PDB entry 5ICY | X-ray diffraction, 2.50 A resolution | chains B and E of the 3 polymer chains in the assembly

Chain B:
Protein: Cetuximab Fab heavy chain
Source organism: Mus MUSCULUS, homo sapiens
Notes: antibody fragment or engineered binder
Amino-acid sequence (221 residues; each row starts with the number of its first residue):
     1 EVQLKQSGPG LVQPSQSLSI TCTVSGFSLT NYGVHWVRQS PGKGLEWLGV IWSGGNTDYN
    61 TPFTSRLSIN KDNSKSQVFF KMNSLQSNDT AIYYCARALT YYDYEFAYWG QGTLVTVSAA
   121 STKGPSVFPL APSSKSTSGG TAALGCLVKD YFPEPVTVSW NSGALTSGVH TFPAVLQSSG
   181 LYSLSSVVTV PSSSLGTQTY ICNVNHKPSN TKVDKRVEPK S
Not modelled in the structure: 221
Modified / non-standard residues: E1 (pyroglutamic acid; PCA)
Disulfides: C22-C95, C146-C202

Chain E:
Protein: Meditope
Amino-acid sequence (12 residues; numbered 1 to 12; the number before each row is that of its first residue):
     1 SQFDLSTRRL KS
Not modelled in the structure: 12

Chain B / chain E interface:
Contacting residue pairs (16; chain B residue first):
  Q39(B) with F3(E); L5(E)
  S40(B) with F3(E)
  P41(B) with Q2(E), hydrogen bond (backbone-side chain); F3(E); L5(E), hydrophobic
  T90(B) with L5(E)
  A91(B) with L5(E), hydrophobic
  I92(B) with L5(E); R8(E)
  Y94(B) with R8(E)
  Q111(B) with R8(E), hydrogen bond (backbone-side chain)
  G112(B) with R8(E)
  L114(B) with L5(E), hydrophobic
  E154(B) with S6(E), hydrogen bond
  P173(B) with T7(E)

Summary:
Chain B and chain E form an interface of 12 and 6 residues respectively; the contacts include 3 hydrogen
bonds. Polar pairs include P41(B)-Q2(E), Q111(B)-R8(E) and E154(B)-S6(E).
Chain B is Cetuximab Fab heavy chain (Mus MUSCULUS, homo sapiens) and chain E is Meditope; the structure,
Cetuximab Fab in complex with linear meditope, was determined by X-ray diffraction (same publication as 5ESQ,
5HPM, 5HYQ, 5ICX, 5ICZ, 5ID0 and 5ID1).
